PDB entry 1EFR | X-ray diffraction, 3.10 A resolution | chains D and G of the 8 polymer chains in the assembly

[Chain D]
Name: Bovine mitochondrial F1-atpase subunit beta
Source organism: Bos taurus
Notes: EC 3.6.1.34
UniProtKB: P00829 (ATPB_BOVIN); residues -3 to 478 here correspond to UniProt positions 47-528 (UniProt number = residue number + 50)
Chain sequence (482 residues; each row starts with the number of its first residue; numbers below 1 keep their minus sign (Ala-3 is residue -3)):
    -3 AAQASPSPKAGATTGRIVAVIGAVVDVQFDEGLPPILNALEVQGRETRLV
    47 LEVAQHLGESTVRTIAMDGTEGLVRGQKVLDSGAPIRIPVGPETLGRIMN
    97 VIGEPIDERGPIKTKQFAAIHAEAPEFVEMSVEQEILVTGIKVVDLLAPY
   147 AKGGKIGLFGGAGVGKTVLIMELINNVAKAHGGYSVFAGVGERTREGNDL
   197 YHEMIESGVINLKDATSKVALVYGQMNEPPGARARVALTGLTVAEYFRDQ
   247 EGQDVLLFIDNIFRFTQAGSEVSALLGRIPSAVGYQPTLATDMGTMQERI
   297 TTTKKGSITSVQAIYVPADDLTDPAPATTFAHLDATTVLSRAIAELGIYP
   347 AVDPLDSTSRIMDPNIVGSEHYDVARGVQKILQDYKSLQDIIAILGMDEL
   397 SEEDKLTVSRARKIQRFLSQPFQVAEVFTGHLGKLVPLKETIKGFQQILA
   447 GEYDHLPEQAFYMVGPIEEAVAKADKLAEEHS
Not modelled in the structure: -3 to 8, 476-478
Metal / ion sites: Mg2+: Thr163 (together with ADP)
Small-molecule neighbours: ADP (adenosine-5'-diphosphate): Gly157, Ala158, Gly159, Val160, Gly161, Lys162, Thr163, Val164, Tyr345, Pro346, Phe418, Ala421, Phe424, Thr425
Swiss-Prot annotation at these positions:
  - binding site (ADP): Gly159, Val160, Gly161, Lys162, Thr163, Val164
  - binding site (ATP): Gly159, Gly161, Lys162, Thr163, Val164, Arg189
  - binding site (phosphate): Gly159, Val160, Gly161, Lys162, Thr163
  - binding site (Mg(2+)): Thr163, Glu188
  - modified residue: Lys74 (N6-acetyllysine), Lys111 (N6-acetyllysine), Lys148 (N6-acetyllysine), Lys209 (N6-acetyllysine), Lys214 (N6-acetyllysine), Thr262 (Phosphothreonine), Ser365 (Phosphoserine), Lys376 (N6-acetyllysine), Ser383 (Phosphoserine), Lys430 (N6-acetyllysine), Lys435 (N6-acetyllysine), Lys472 (N6-acetyllysine)
  - glycosylation: Ser56 (O-linked (GlcNAc) serine)

[Chain G]
Name: Bovine mitochondrial F1-atpase subunit gamma
Source organism: Bos taurus
Notes: EC 3.6.1.34
UniProtKB: P05631 (ATPG_BOVIN); residues 1-272 here correspond to UniProt positions 26-297 (UniProt number = residue number + 25)
Chain sequence (272 residues; numbered 1 to 272; the number before each row is that of its first residue):
     1 ATLKDITRRLKSIKNIQKITKSMKMVAAAKYARAERELKPARVYGVGSLA
    51 LYEKADIKTPEDKKKHLIIGVSSDRGLCGAIHSSVAKQMKSEAANLAAAG
   101 KEVKIIGVGDKIRSILHRTHSDQFLVTFKEVGRRPPTFGDASVIALELLN
   151 SGYEFDEGSIIFNRFRSVISYKTEEKPIFSLDTISSAESMSIYDDIDADV
   201 LRNYQEYSLANIIYYSLKESTTSEQSARMTAMDNASKNASEMIDKLTLTF
   251 NRTRQAVITKELIEIISGAAAL
Not modelled in the structure: 45-76, 91-208
Swiss-Prot annotation at these positions:
  - modified residue: Lys14 (N6-acetyllysine), Lys24 (N6-succinyllysine), Lys30 (N6-acetyllysine), Lys90 (N6-acetyllysine), Ser121 (Phosphoserine), Lys129 (N6-acetyllysine), Lys172 (N6-acetyllysine), Lys245 (N6-succinyllysine)

[Interface between chain D and chain G]
Pairs across the interface (16; chain D residue first):
  Gly273(D) - Leu272(G)
  Arg274(D) - Leu272(G)
  Ile275(D) - Ala269(G)  hydrophobic
  Pro276(D) - Ile265(G)
  Pro276(D) - Ala269(G)
  Ser277(D) - Ile265(G)
  Ala278(D) - Glu261(G)
  Val279(D) - Glu261(G)  hydrogen bond (backbone-side chain)
  Asp386(D) - Arg8(G)  salt bridge
  Asp386(D) - Ser12(G)
  Ile387(D) - Asn15(G)
  Ile387(D) - Ile19(G)  hydrophobic
  Ile390(D) - Ile16(G)  hydrophobic
  Leu391(D) - Ile19(G)  hydrophobic
  Leu391(D) - Thr20(G)
  Glu395(D) - Arg228(G)  salt bridge
Also at the interface, not in a pair above, chain D (14 interface residues in all): Ala270, Gln385
Also at the interface, not in a pair above, chain G (16 interface residues in all): Met23, Leu77, Met232, Glu264, Gly268

[Summary]
Chain D and chain G form an interface of 14 and 16 residues respectively, with 1 hydrogen bond and 2 salt
bridges. Polar pairs include Asp386(D)-Arg8(G), Glu395(D)-Arg228(G) and Val279(D)-Glu261(G). Ligands of chain
D: ADP.
Here chain D is Bovine mitochondrial F1-atpase subunit beta and chain G is Bovine mitochondrial F1-atpase
subunit gamma, both from Bos taurus. Entry 1EFR (Bovine mitochondrial F1-atpase complexed with the peptide
antibiotic efrapeptin) was determined by X-ray diffraction.
